4NL2 - chains A and B of the 3 polymer chains in the assembly; structure by X-ray diffraction, 2.60 A resolution.

Chain A (and B):
Protein: Protein hfq
Source organism: Listeria monocytogenes
Notes: chain B of this document is another copy of the same molecule, construct and numbering; everything in this record applies to it too
UniProt: B8DG33 (B8DG33_LISMH); numbering as in UniProt (aligned over 1-77)
Chain sequence (77 residues; each row starts with the number of its first residue):
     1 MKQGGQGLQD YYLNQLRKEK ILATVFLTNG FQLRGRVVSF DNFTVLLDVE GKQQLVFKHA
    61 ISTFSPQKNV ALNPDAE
Unresolved in the structure: 74-77 (chain B: 73-77)
Small-molecule neighbours:
  - s-1,2-propanediol (PGO), molecule 1: Gln6, Gln9, Asn42, Lys58
  - s-1,2-propanediol (PGO), molecule 2: Asn14, Arg17, Ser39, Phe40
From the paper describing this entry:
  - mutagenesis - Q6A (50-fold), R17W (Kd = 2.8 uM): decreased binding to U16
  - mutagenesis - S39W (Kd = 2.7 nM): unchanged binding to U16
  - binding site for s-1,2-propanediol: Arg17, Ser39

Chain A / chain B interface:
Pairs across the interface - 44 pairs, chain A then chain B:
  Gly5(A) - Asp41(B)
  Gly5(A) - Asn42(B)  hydrogen bond (backbone-backbone)
  Gly5(A) - Phe43(B)
  Gln6(A) - Asp41(B)
  Gly7(A) - Asp41(B)  hydrogen bond (backbone-side chain)
  Leu8(A) - Ser39(B)
  Leu8(A) - Phe40(B)  hydrophobic
  Leu8(A) - Asp41(B)  hydrogen bond (backbone-side chain)
  Leu8(A) - Thr44(B)
  Leu8(A) - Leu46(B)
  Gln9(A) - Asp41(B)  hydrogen bond (backbone-side chain)
  Gln9(A) - Phe43(B)
  Gln9(A) - Thr44(B)
  Gln9(A) - Phe57(B)
  Tyr12(A) - Leu46(B)  hydrophobic
  Tyr12(A) - Gln53(B)  hydrogen bond
  Tyr12(A) - Leu55(B)  hydrophobic
  Leu27(A) - Asn29(B)
  Thr28(A) - Thr28(B)
  Thr28(A) - Asn29(B)  hydrogen bond (backbone-side chain)
  Lys58(A) - His59(B)  hydrogen bond (backbone-side chain)
  His59(A) - His59(B)  hydrogen bond (backbone-side chain)
  Ile61(A) - Phe57(B)  hydrophobic
  Ile61(A) - His59(B)  hydrogen bond (backbone-side chain)
  Ser62(A) - Leu27(B)
  Ser62(A) - Val56(B)
  Ser62(A) - Phe57(B)  hydrogen bond (backbone-backbone)
  Ser62(A) - Ala60(B)
  Thr63(A) - Gln54(B)
  Thr63(A) - Leu55(B)
  Thr63(A) - Val56(B)
  Phe64(A) - Gln54(B)
  Phe64(A) - Leu55(B)  hydrogen bond (backbone-backbone)
  Phe64(A) - Phe57(B)  hydrophobic
  Ser65(A) - Lys52(B)
  Ser65(A) - Gln54(B)  hydrogen bond
  Pro66(A) - Lys52(B)
  Pro66(A) - Gln53(B)
  Asn69(A) - Gly51(B)  hydrogen bond (side chain-backbone)
  Asn69(A) - Lys52(B)
  Asn69(A) - Gln53(B)  hydrogen bond (side chain-backbone)
  Val70(A) - Gln53(B)  hydrogen bond (backbone-side chain)
  Leu72(A) - Leu46(B)  hydrophobic
  Leu72(A) - Gln53(B)
Other interface residues (no listed pair), chain A (22 interface residues in all): Leu13, Gly30, Ala60
Other interface residues (no listed pair), chain B (21 interface residues in all): Phe31, Val45

Summary:
22 residues of chain A face 21 of chain B across their interface; the contacts include 15 hydrogen bonds.
Polar pairs include Gly7(A)-Asp41(B), Leu8(A)-Asp41(B) and Gln9(A)-Asp41(B). Bound to chain A:
s-1,2-propanediol. From the paper: a binding site for s-1,2-propanediol at Arg17(A) and Ser39(A); Q6A and R17W
of chain A reduce binding to U16.
Both chains are Protein hfq (Listeria monocytogenes). Entry 4NL2 (Crystal Structure of Listeria monocytogenes
Hfq) was determined by X-ray diffraction together with 4NL3 and 4NOY from the same study.
